PDB entry 3D10 | X-ray diffraction, 1.65 A resolution | chains A and B

[Chain A (and B)]
Name: Protein S100-B
From: Homo sapiens
Notes: chain B of this document is another copy of the same molecule, construct and numbering; everything in this record applies to it too
Reference sequence: P04271 (S100B_HUMAN); residues 0-91 here correspond to UniProt positions 1-92 (UniProt number = residue number + 1)
Sequence (92 residues; row label = number of the first residue in the row; numbering starts at 0):
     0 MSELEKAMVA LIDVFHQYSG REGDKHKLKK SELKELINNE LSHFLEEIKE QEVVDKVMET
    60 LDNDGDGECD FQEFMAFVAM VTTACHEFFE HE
Metal / ion sites: Zn2+ site 1: H15, H25 (shared with H85(B), E89(B) of chain B); Ca2+ site 1: S18, E21, D23, K26, E31; Ca2+ site 2: D61, D63, D65, E67, E72; Zn2+ site 2: H85, E89 (shared with H15(B), H25(B) of chain B)
Reported in the primary citation:
  - Zn2+ coordination: H15, H25, H85, E89
  - conformationally variable residues: F87, F88
  - binding site for triethylene glycol: H42, F43, F87, F88

[How chain A and chain B interact]
Pairs across the interface (53; chain A residue first):
  S1(A) with E39(B), hydrogen bond (side chain-backbone)
  L3(A) with L10(B), hydrophobic; E39(B); L40(B), hydrophobic
  E4(A) with E39(B); L40(B); S41(B), hydrogen bond (side chain-backbone); H42(B), salt bridge; F43(B), hydrogen bond (side chain-backbone)
  A6(A) with A6(B); A9(B), hydrophobic
  M7(A) with L40(B), hydrophobic; F43(B), hydrophobic; V77(B), hydrophobic; V80(B), hydrophobic; T81(B)
  V8(A) with F43(B), hydrophobic
  A9(A) with A6(B), hydrophobic
  L10(A) with L3(B), hydrophobic
  I11(A) with T81(B); H85(B)
  V13(A) with L3(B), hydrophobic
  H15(A) with H85(B); E89(B), salt bridge
  H25(A) with H85(B), hydrogen bond; E89(B), salt bridge
  E39(A) with S1(B), hydrogen bond (backbone-side chain); E4(B)
  L40(A) with L3(B), hydrophobic; E4(B); M7(B), hydrophobic
  S41(A) with E4(B), hydrogen bond (backbone-side chain)
  H42(A) with M0(B); E4(B), salt bridge
  F43(A) with E4(B); M7(B), hydrophobic; V8(B), hydrophobic
  F70(A) with T81(B); T82(B); H85(B)
  Q71(A) with T82(B), hydrogen bond
  M74(A) with T81(B)
  A78(A) with M74(B), hydrophobic
  V80(A) with M7(B), hydrophobic
  T81(A) with M7(B); I11(B); F70(B)
  H85(A) with I11(B); H15(B), hydrogen bond; H25(B), hydrogen bond; F70(B)
  E89(A) with H15(B), salt bridge; H25(B), salt bridge
Also at the interface, not in a pair above, chain A (32 interface residues in all): M0, E2, L35, N38, V77, T82, C84
Also at the interface, not in a pair above, chain B (31 interface residues in all): E2, V13, L35, F73, A78, C84

[Overview]
32 residues of chain A face 31 of chain B across their interface, with 9 hydrogen bonds and 6 salt bridges.
Polar contacts include E4(A)-H42(B), H15(A)-E89(B) and H25(A)-E89(B). The paper reports a binding site for
triethylene glycol at H42(A), F43(A) and F87(A) among others; Zn2+ coordination by H15(A), H25(A) and H85(A)
among others.
Both chains are Protein S100-B (Homo sapiens). Entry 3D10 (Crystal Structure of S100B in the Calcium and Zinc
Loaded State at pH 10.0) was determined by X-ray diffraction (same publication as 3CZT and 3D0Y).
